Entry 5S5D (X-ray diffraction, 1.90 A resolution); this record covers chains C and D of the 6 polymer chains in the assembly.

[Chain C]
Protein: Tubulin alpha-1B chain
From: Bos taurus
UniProt: P81947 (TBA1B_BOVIN); residues 1-451 here = UniProt positions 1-451
Amino-acid sequence (451 residues; numbered 1 to 451; the number before each row is that of its first residue):
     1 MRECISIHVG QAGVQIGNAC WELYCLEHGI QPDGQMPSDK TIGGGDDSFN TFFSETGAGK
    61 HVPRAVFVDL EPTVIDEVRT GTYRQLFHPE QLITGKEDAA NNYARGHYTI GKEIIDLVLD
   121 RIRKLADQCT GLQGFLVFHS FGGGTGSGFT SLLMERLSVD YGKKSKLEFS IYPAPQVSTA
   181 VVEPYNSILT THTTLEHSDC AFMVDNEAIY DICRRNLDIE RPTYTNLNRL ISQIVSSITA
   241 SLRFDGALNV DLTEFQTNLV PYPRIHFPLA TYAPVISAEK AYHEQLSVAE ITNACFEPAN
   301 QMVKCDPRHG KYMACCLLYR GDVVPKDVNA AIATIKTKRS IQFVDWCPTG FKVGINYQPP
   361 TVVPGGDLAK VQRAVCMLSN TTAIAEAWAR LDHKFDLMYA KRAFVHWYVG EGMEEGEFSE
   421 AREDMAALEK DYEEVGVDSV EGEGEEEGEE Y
Unresolved in the structure: 441-451
Metal / ion sites: Ca2+ site 1: D39, T41, G44, E55; Ca2+ site 2: D431, E434
Small-molecule neighbours:
  - GTP (guanosine-5'-triphosphate): G10, Q11, A12, Q15, I16, D69, D98, A99, A100, N101, S140, G142, G143, G144, T145, G146, I171, P173, V177, S178, T179, E183, N206, Y224, L227, N228, I231
  - NZJ (1-(3-methylbenzene-1-carbonyl)piperidine-4-carboxamide), molecule 1: Y262, P263, R264, I265, D431, E434, V435
  - NZJ, molecule 2: F351, K352, V353

[Chain D]
Protein: Tubulin beta-2B chain
From: Bos taurus
UniProt: Q6B856 (TBB2B_BOVIN); the author numbering skips numbers that UniProt does not, so the offset changes along the chain: 1-42 = UniProt 1-42; 45-360 = UniProt 43-358; 369-455 = UniProt 359-445
Amino-acid sequence (445 residues; row label = number of the first residue in the row; note: 10 numbers in that range are skipped by the numbering (no residue carries them; nothing is unmodelled there)):
     1 MREIVHIQAG QCGNQIGAKF WEVISDEHGI DPTGSYHGDS DL
    45 QLERINVYYN EATGNKYVPR AILVDLEPGT MDSVRSGPFG QIFRPDNFVF GQSGAGNNWA
   105 KGHYTEGAEL VDSVLDVVRK ESESCDCLQG FQLTHSLGGG TGSGMGTLLI SKIREEYPDR
   165 IMNTFSVMPS PKVSDTVVEP YNATLSVHQL VENTDETYCI DNEALYDICF RTLKLTTPTY
   225 GDLNHLVSAT MSGVTTCLRF PGQLNADLRK LAVNMVPFPR LHFFMPGFAP LTSRGSQQYR
   285 ALTVPELTQQ MFDSKNMMAA CDPRHGRYLT VAAIFRGRMS MKEVDEQMLN VQNKNSSYFV
   345 EWIPNNVKTA VCDIPP
   369 RGLKMSATFI GNSTAIQELF KRISEQFTAM FRRKAFLHWY TGEGMDEMEF TEAESNMNDL
   429 VSEYQQYQDA TADEQGEFEE EEGEDEA
Unresolved in the structure: 442-455
Swiss-Prot annotation at these positions:
  - motif: M1 to I4 (MREI motif)
  - binding site (GTP): Q11, E71, S140, G144, T145, G146, N206, N228
  - binding site (Mg(2+)): E71
  - modified residue: S40 (Phosphoserine), T57 (Phosphothreonine), K60 (N6-acetyllysine), S174 (Phosphoserine), T287 (Phosphothreonine), T292 (Phosphothreonine), R320 (Omega-N-methylarginine), E448 (5-glutamyl polyglutamate)
  - cross-link (Glycyl lysine isopeptide (Lys-Gly)): K60 (interchain with G-Cter in ubiquitin), K326 (interchain with G-Cter in ubiquitin)
Metal / ion sites: Mg2+: Q11 (together with GDP)
Small-molecule neighbours: GDP (guanosine-5'-diphosphate): G10, Q11, C12, Q15, I16, A99, N101, S140, G142, G143, G144, T145, G146, V171, P173, V177, S178, E183, N206, L209, Y224, L227, N228, V231

[Chain C / chain D interface]
Residue-residue contacts (59; chain C residue first):
  Q11(C) with Q247(D), hydrogen bond
  K96(C) with R2(D); D130(D), salt bridge; C131(D)
  E97(C) with R2(D), salt bridge; C131(D); R164(D), salt bridge; R253(D), salt bridge
  D98(C) with K254(D), salt bridge
  A100(C) with R253(D); K254(D); V257(D)
  N101(C) with K254(D)
  R105(C) with R253(D)
  P175(C) with N349(D)
  S178(C) with K352(D), hydrogen bond
  T179(C) with Q247(D); L248(D); N258(D), hydrogen bond (backbone-side chain)
  A180(C) with N258(D); K352(D)
  V181(C) with N258(D), hydrogen bond (backbone-side chain); I347(D), hydrophobic; P348(D); N349(D); K352(D)
  V182(C) with V257(D), hydrophobic
  Y210(C) with D329(D)
  E220(C) with K326(D)
  R221(C) with M325(D); D329(D), salt bridge
  Y224(C) with Q247(D), hydrogen bond
  K394(C) with N349(D), hydrogen bond
  L397(C) with E345(D); W346(D); P348(D), hydrophobic; A440(D), hydrophobic
  M398(C) with W346(D), hydrogen bond (backbone-backbone); P348(D)
  K401(C) with F262(D); W346(D); A438(D); T439(D), hydrogen bond (side chain-backbone)
  R402(C) with F262(D)
  A403(C) with P261(D); F262(D), hydrophobic
  F404(C) with V257(D); N258(D); V260(D); P261(D), hydrogen bond (backbone-backbone); T314(D); I347(D), hydrophobic
  H406(C) with V260(D), hydrogen bond (side chain-backbone); P261(D), hydrogen bond (side chain-backbone); F262(D); P263(D)
  W407(C) with A256(D), hydrophobic; V257(D); V260(D), hydrogen bond (side chain-backbone)
Interface residues without a listed pair, chain C (27 interface residues in all): E411
Interface residues without a listed pair, chain D (30 interface residues in all): D251, N350

[In short]
27 residues of chain C and 30 residues of chain D are in contact; the contacts include 12 hydrogen bonds and 6
salt bridges. Among the polar pairs are K96(C)-D130(D), E97(C)-R2(D) and E97(C)-R164(D). Ligands of chain C:
compound NZJ and GTP. Chain D binds GDP.
Chain C is Tubulin alpha-1B chain and chain D is Tubulin beta-2B chain, both from Bos taurus; the structure,
Tubulin-Z32400357-complex, was determined by X-ray diffraction (same publication as 5S4L, 5S4M, 5S4N, 5S4O,
5S4P, 5S4Q and 52 further entries).
